Entry 1KX4 (X-ray diffraction, 2.60 A resolution); this record covers chains G and H of the 10 polymer chains in the assembly.

== Chain G ==
Molecule: histone H2A.1
Source organism: Xenopus laevis
Reference sequence: P06897 (H2A1_XENLA); aligned to UniProt positions 1-128 over residues 1-128 (the alignment contains insertions or deletions, so no single offset holds)
Chain sequence (128 residues; numbered 1 to 128; the number before each row is that of its first residue):
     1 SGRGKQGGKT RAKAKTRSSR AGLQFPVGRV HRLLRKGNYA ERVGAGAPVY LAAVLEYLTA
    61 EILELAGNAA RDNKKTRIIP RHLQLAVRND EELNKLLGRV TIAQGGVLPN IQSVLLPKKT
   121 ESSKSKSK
Disordered / not traced: 1-13, 119-128
Differences from the reference sequence: variant Arg99 (Gly in P06897); conflict Ser123 (Ala in P06897)
Swiss-Prot annotation at these positions:
  - modified residue (N6-(2-hydroxyisobutyryl)lysine): Lys75, Lys119

== Chain H ==
Molecule: histone H2B.2
Source organism: Xenopus laevis
Reference sequence: P02281 (H2B1_XENLA); residues -2 to 122 here correspond to UniProt positions 1-125 (UniProt number = residue number + 3)
Chain sequence (125 residues; numbered -2 to 122; the number before each row is that of its first residue; numbers below 1 keep their minus sign (Pro-2 is residue -2)):
    -2 PEPAKSAPAP KKGSKKAVTK TQKKDGKKRR KTRKESYAIY VYKVLKQVHP DTGISSKAMS
    58 IMNSFVNDVF ERIAGEASRL AHYNKRSTIT SREIQTAVRL LLPGELAKHA VSEGTKAVTK
   118 YTSAK
Disordered / not traced: -2 to 28
Differences from the reference sequence: variant Thr29 (Ser32 in P02281)
Bound ions: Mn2+: Val45 (shared with 1 residue of chain A)
Swiss-Prot annotation at these positions:
  - modified residue: Lys13 (N6-acetyllysine)

== Interface between chain G and chain H ==
Residue-residue contacts (118):
  Arg17(G) - Tyr118(H)
  Arg20(G) - Lys117(H)
  Arg20(G) - Tyr118(H)
  Arg20(G) - Ala121(H)
  Arg20(G) - Lys122(H)
  Ala21(G) - Ala114(H)
  Ala21(G) - Lys117(H)
  Ala21(G) - Tyr118(H)  hydrophobic
  Gln24(G) - Tyr37(H)
  Gln24(G) - Lys40(H)
  Gln24(G) - Gln44(H)
  Phe25(G) - Tyr34(H)  hydrophobic
  Phe25(G) - Tyr37(H)  hydrophobic
  Phe25(G) - Val41(H)  hydrophobic
  Phe25(G) - Val63(H)  hydrophobic
  Pro26(G) - Tyr37(H)
  Arg29(G) - Glu32(H)  salt bridge
  Arg29(G) - Ser33(H)  hydrogen bond (side chain-backbone)
  Arg29(G) - Tyr37(H)  hydrogen bond
  Val30(G) - Phe67(H)  hydrophobic
  Arg32(G) - Glu32(H)  salt bridge
  Leu33(G) - Tyr34(H)
  Leu33(G) - Phe67(H)  hydrophobic
  Leu34(G) - Phe67(H)
  Leu34(G) - Ala71(H)  hydrophobic
  Tyr39(G) - Phe67(H)
  Tyr39(G) - Ala71(H)  hydrophobic
  Tyr39(G) - Gly72(H)
  Tyr39(G) - Ser75(H)  hydrogen bond (backbone-side chain)
  Tyr39(G) - His79(H)
  Tyr39(G) - Ile86(H)  hydrophobic
  Ala40(G) - Ser84(H)
  Ala40(G) - Ile86(H)  hydrophobic
  Glu41(G) - Ser84(H)  hydrogen bond (backbone-backbone)
  Arg42(G) - Ser84(H)  hydrogen bond (backbone-backbone)
  Arg42(G) - Thr85(H)
  Arg42(G) - Ile86(H)  hydrogen bond (backbone-backbone)
  Val43(G) - Ile86(H)
  Gly44(G) - Thr85(H)
  Gly44(G) - Ile86(H)  hydrogen bond (backbone-backbone)
  Gly46(G) - Ser88(H)
  Gly46(G) - Val115(H)
  Ala47(G) - Ile86(H)
  Ala47(G) - Ser88(H)
  Ala47(G) - Ile91(H)
  Val49(G) - Ala114(H)
  Val49(G) - Val115(H)
  Val49(G) - Tyr118(H)  hydrophobic
  Tyr50(G) - Ser88(H)
  Tyr50(G) - Ile91(H)  hydrophobic
  Tyr50(G) - Gln92(H)  hydrogen bond
  Tyr50(G) - Val108(H)  hydrogen bond (side chain-backbone)
  Tyr50(G) - Gly111(H)
  Tyr50(G) - Thr112(H)
  Tyr50(G) - Val115(H)
  Leu51(G) - Phe67(H)  hydrophobic
  Leu51(G) - Ile70(H)  hydrophobic
  Ala53(G) - Glu110(H)
  Ala53(G) - Gly111(H)
  Ala53(G) - Ala114(H)  hydrophobic
  Val54(G) - Val95(H)  hydrophobic
  Val54(G) - Ala107(H)  hydrophobic
  Leu55(G) - Val63(H)  hydrophobic
  Leu55(G) - Val66(H)  hydrophobic
  Leu55(G) - Phe67(H)
  Glu56(G) - Val41(H)
  Tyr57(G) - Leu103(H)
  Tyr57(G) - His106(H)  hydrogen bond
  Tyr57(G) - Ala107(H)
  Leu58(G) - Phe62(H)  hydrophobic
  Leu58(G) - Val66(H)  hydrophobic
  Leu58(G) - Leu99(H)  hydrophobic
  Leu58(G) - Leu103(H)  hydrophobic
  Thr59(G) - Val41(H)
  Thr59(G) - Met59(H)
  Thr59(G) - Val63(H)
  Ala60(G) - Val41(H)  hydrophobic
  Glu61(G) - Leu103(H)
  Ile62(G) - Phe62(H)  hydrophobic
  Leu63(G) - Val38(H)
  Leu63(G) - Leu42(H)
  Leu63(G) - His46(H)
  Glu64(G) - Val45(H)
  Glu64(G) - His46(H)  salt bridge
  Gly67(G) - His46(H)
  Asn68(G) - His46(H)  hydrogen bond
  Thr76(G) - Asp48(H)
  Thr76(G) - Thr49(H)
  Thr76(G) - Gly50(H)  hydrogen bond (backbone-backbone)
  Arg77(G) - Gly50(H)
  Arg77(G) - Ile51(H)
  Arg77(G) - Ser52(H)
  Ile78(G) - Leu42(H)  hydrophobic
  Ile78(G) - Thr49(H)
  Ile78(G) - Gly50(H)  hydrogen bond (backbone-backbone)
  Ile78(G) - Ile51(H)
  Ile78(G) - Ser52(H)  hydrogen bond (backbone-backbone)
  Ile78(G) - Ala55(H)
  Ile79(G) - Ser52(H)
  Ile79(G) - Ala55(H)  hydrophobic
  Pro80(G) - Ala55(H)
  Pro80(G) - Ile58(H)  hydrophobic
  Leu83(G) - Ala55(H)
  Leu83(G) - Ile58(H)  hydrophobic
  Leu83(G) - Met59(H)  hydrophobic
  Glu92(G) - Pro100(H)
  Glu92(G) - Gly101(H)
  Glu92(G) - Glu102(H)
  Glu92(G) - Leu103(H)  hydrogen bond (side chain-backbone)
  Leu93(G) - Leu103(H)  hydrophobic
  Leu96(G) - Arg69(H)  hydrogen bond (backbone-side chain)
  Leu96(G) - Leu98(H)
  Leu96(G) - Leu99(H)  hydrophobic
  Leu97(G) - Arg69(H)
  Val100(G) - Asp65(H)
  Val100(G) - Arg69(H)
  Ile102(G) - Ile58(H)  hydrophobic
  Ala103(G) - Ile58(H)
Other interface residues (no listed pair), chain G (53 interface residues in all): Gly22, Leu23, Ala45, Lys95
Other interface residues (no listed pair), chain H (57 interface residues in all): Lys54, Thr87

== Summary ==
The interface between chain G and chain H involves 53 residues on one side and 57 on the other, with 16
hydrogen bonds and 3 salt bridges. Polar contacts include Arg29(G)-Glu32(H), Arg32(G)-Glu32(H) and
Glu64(G)-His46(H).
Here chain G is histone H2A.1 and chain H is histone H2B.2, both from Xenopus laevis. Entry 1KX4 (X-Ray
Structure of the Nucleosome Core Particle, NCP146b, at 2.6 A Resolution) was determined by X-ray diffraction,
deposited together with 1KX3.
